PDB entry 7Q0K | electron microscopy, 4.00 A resolution | chains T and D of the 8 polymer chains in the assembly

[Chain T]
Molecule: tDNA
Sequence (39 nucleotides; numbered 1 to 39; the number before each row is that of its first residue):
     1 CTCTGAATCTCTTCCGACGCGCCGCGGGACGTACTGACC
Not modelled in the structure: 35-39

[Chain D]
Protein: DNA-directed RNA polymerase subunit beta'
Organism: Escherichia coli
Notes: EC 2.7.7.6
UniProtKB: P0A8T8 (RPOC_ECO57); residues 1-1407 here = UniProt positions 1-1407
Amino-acid sequence (1407 residues; each row starts with the number of its first residue):
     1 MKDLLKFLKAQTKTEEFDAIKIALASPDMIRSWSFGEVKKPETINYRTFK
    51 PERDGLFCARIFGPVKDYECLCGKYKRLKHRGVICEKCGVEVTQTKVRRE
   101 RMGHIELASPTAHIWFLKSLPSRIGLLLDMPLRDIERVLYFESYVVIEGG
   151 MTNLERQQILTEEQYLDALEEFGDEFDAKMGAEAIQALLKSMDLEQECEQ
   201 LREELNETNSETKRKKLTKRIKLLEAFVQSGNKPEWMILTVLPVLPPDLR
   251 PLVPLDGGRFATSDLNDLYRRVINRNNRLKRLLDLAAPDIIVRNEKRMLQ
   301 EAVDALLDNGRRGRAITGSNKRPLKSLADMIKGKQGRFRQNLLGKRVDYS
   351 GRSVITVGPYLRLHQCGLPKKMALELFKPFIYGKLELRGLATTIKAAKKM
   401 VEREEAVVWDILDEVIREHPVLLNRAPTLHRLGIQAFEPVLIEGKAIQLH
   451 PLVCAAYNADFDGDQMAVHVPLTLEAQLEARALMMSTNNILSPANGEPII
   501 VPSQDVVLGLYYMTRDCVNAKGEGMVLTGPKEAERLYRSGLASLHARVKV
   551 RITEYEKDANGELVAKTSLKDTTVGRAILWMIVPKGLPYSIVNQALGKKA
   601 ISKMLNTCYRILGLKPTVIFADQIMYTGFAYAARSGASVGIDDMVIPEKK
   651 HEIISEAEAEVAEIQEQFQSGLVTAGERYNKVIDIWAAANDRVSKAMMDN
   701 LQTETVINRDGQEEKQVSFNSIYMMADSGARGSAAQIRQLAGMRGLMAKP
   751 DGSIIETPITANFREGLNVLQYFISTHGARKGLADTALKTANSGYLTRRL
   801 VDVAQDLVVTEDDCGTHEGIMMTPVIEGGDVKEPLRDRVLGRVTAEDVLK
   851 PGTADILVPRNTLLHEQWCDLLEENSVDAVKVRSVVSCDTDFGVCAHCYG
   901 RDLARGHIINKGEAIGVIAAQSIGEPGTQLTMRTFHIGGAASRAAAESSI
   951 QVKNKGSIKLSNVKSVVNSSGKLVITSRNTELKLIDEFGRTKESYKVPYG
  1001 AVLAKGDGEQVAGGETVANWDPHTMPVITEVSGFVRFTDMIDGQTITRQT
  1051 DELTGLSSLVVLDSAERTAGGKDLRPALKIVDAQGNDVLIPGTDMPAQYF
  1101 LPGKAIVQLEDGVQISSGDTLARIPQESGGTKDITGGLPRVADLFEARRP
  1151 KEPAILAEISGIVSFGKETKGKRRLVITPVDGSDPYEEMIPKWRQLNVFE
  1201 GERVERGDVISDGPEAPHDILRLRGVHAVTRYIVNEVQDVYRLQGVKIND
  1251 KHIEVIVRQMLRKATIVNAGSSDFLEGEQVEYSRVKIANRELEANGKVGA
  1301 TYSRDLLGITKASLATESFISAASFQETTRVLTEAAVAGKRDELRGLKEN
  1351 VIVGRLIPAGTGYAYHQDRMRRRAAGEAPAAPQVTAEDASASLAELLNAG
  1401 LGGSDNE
Not modelled in the structure: 1-15, 934-947, 1127-1135, 1374-1407
Curated features (UniProtKB/Swiss-Prot):
  - binding site (Zn(2+)): Cys70, Cys72, Cys85, Cys88, Cys814, Cys888, Cys895, Cys898
  - binding site (Mg(2+)): Asp460, Asp462, Asp464
  - modified residue: Lys972 (N6-acetyllysine)
Ion coordination: Zn2+ site 1: Cys70, Cys72; Mg2+: Asp460 (shared with 1 residue of chain R); Zn2+ site 2: Cys814, Cys888, Cys895, Cys898

[How chain T and chain D interact]
Contacting residue pairs (15):
  DG5(T) with Asn209(D), phosphate contact; Ser210(D), hydrogen bond to the phosphate
  DA6(T) with Glu211(D), phosphate contact; Thr212(D), phosphate contact
  DC14(T) with Glu1327(D), sugar contact
  DC15(T) with Gln1326(D), phosphate contact; Glu1327(D), phosphate contact
  DG16(T) with Tyr795(D), phosphate contact
  DA17(T) with Ala791(D), base contact
  DC18(T) with Lys334(D), salt bridge to the phosphate
  DG19(T) with Ala426(D), sugar contact
  DC20(T) with Arg346(D), salt bridge to the phosphate
  DG26(T) with Arg259(D), sugar contact
  DG27(T) with Arg259(D), phosphate contact; Ser319(D), phosphate contact
Also at the interface, not in a pair above, chain T (14 interface residues in all): DT4, DT13, DG28
Also at the interface, not in a pair above, chain D (20 interface residues in all): Thr262, Asp267, Arg311, Arg352, Gln465, Thr790, Arg798

[Overview]
Chain T and chain D form an interface of 14 and 20 residues respectively, with 1 hydrogen bond and 2 salt
bridges. Polar pairs include DG5(T)-Ser210(D), DC18(T)-Lys334(D) and DC20(T)-Arg346(D). From UniProt: 8
Zn2+-binding residues and 3 Mg2+-binding residues on chain D.
Here chain T is tDNA and chain D is DNA-directed RNA polymerase subunit beta' (Escherichia coli). Entry 7Q0K
(RNA polymerase elongation complex in less-swiveled conformation) was determined by electron microscopy
together with 7PY0, 7PY1, 7PY3, 7PY5, 7PY6, 7PY7 and 4 further entries from the same study.
